Entry 7KSS (X-ray diffraction, 1.50 A resolution); this record covers chains A and D of the 4 polymer chains in the assembly.

Chain A:
Molecule: DNA-directed DNA/RNA polymerase mu
Source organism: Homo sapiens
Notes: EC 2.7.7.7
UniProtKB: Q9NP87 (DPOLM_HUMAN); numbering as in UniProt; present here: 132-397, 410-494
Amino-acid sequence (356 residues; numbered 127 to 494; 12 numbers in that range are skipped by the numbering (no residue carries them; nothing is unmodelled there); the number before each row is that of its first residue):
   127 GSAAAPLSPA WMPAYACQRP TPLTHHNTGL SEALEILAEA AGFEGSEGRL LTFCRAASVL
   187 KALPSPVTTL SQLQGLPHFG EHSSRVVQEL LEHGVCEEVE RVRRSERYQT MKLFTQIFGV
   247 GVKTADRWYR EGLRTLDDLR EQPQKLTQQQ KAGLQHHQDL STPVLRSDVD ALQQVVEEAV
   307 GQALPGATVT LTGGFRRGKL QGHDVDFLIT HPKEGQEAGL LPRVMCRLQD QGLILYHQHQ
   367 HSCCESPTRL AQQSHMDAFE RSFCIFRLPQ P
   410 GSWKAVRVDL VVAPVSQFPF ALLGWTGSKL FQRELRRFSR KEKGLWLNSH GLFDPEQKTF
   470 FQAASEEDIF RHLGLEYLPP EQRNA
Unresolved in the structure: 127-137, 365-383
Differences from the reference sequence: expression tag (127-131); conflict Gly410 (Pro in Q9NP87)
Bound ions: Na+ site 1 near Phe205 (its only coordinating residue here); Na+ site 2: Thr241, Ile243, Val246 (shared with 1 residue of chain P); Ca2+ site 1: Asp330, Asp332, Asp418 (together with 2'-deoxyguanosine-5'-triphosphate) (shared with 1 residue of chain P); Ca2+ site 2: Asp330, Asp332 (together with 2'-deoxyguanosine-5'-triphosphate)
Small-molecule neighbours: 2'-deoxyguanosine-5'-triphosphate (DGT): Gly319, Gly320, Arg323, Lys325, Gln327, Gly328, His329, Asp330, Asp332, Gly433, Trp434, Thr435, Gly436, Ser437, Lys438, Gln441, Arg445
What the authors report for this chain:
  - binding site for the 9-nt DNA strand: Arg445
  - Ca2+ coordination: Asp330
  - binding site for 2'-deoxyguanosine-5'-triphosphate: Gly320, Arg323, Lys325, His329, Lys438
  - mutagenesis - K438D (37- and 23-fold): decreased catalytic activity on 2'-deoxyguanosine-5'-triphosphate
  - mutagenesis - K438D: unchanged catalytic activity on presence of Mn2+
  - mutagenesis - R445A: increased catalytic activity on dGTP misinsertion
  - mutagenesis - K438D: decreased catalytic activity on Mg2+-dependent dGTP:At
  - mutagenesis - K438D (23-fold): decreased catalytic activity on :Ct insertion

Chain D:
Molecule: 4-nt DNA strand
Sequence (4 nucleotides; each row starts with the number of its first residue):
     1 GCCG

Interface between chain A and chain D:
Residue-residue contacts (15):
  Ala140(A) - DG4(D)  phosphate contact
  Gly174(A) - DG1(D)  hydrogen bond to the base
  Arg175(A) - DG1(D)  salt bridge to the phosphate
  Thr178(A) - DG1(D)  hydrogen bond to the base
  Thr178(A) - DC2(D)  sugar contact
  Phe179(A) - DG1(D)  sugar contact
  Pro203(A) - DC3(D)  phosphate contact
  His204(A) - DC2(D)  phosphate contact
  His204(A) - DC3(D)  hydrogen bond to the phosphate
  Gly206(A) - DC2(D)  hydrogen bond to the phosphate
  Glu207(A) - DC2(D)  hydrogen bond to the phosphate
  His208(A) - DG1(D)  salt bridge to the phosphate
  His208(A) - DC2(D)  hydrogen bond to the phosphate
  Ser209(A) - DG1(D)  phosphate contact
  Ser209(A) - DC2(D)  hydrogen bond to the phosphate
Also at the interface, not in a pair above, chain A (14 interface residues in all): Arg181, Leu202, Phe205

In short:
Chain A and chain D form an interface of 14 and 4 residues respectively; the contacts include 7 hydrogen bonds
and 2 salt bridges. Among the polar pairs are Gly174(A)-DG1(D), Thr178(A)-DG1(D) and His204(A)-DC3(D). From
the paper: a binding site for 2'-deoxyguanosine-5'-triphosphate at Gly320(A), Arg323(A) and Lys325(A) among
others; K438D of chain A reduces catalytic activity on 2'-deoxyguanosine-5'-triphosphate.
Chain A is DNA-directed DNA/RNA polymerase mu (Homo sapiens) and chain D is a 4-nt DNA strand; the structure,
DNA Polymerase Mu, dGTP:Ct Pre-Catalytic Ground State Ternary Complex, 10 mM Ca2+ (20min), was determined by
X-ray diffraction, deposited together with 7KST, 7KSU, 7KSV, 7KSW, 7KSX, 7KSY and 25 further entries.
